PDB entry 6PEV | electron microscopy, 3.20 A resolution | chains E and F of the 12 polymer chains in the assembly

Chain E (and F):
Name: M18 aspartyl aminopeptidase
From: Plasmodium falciparum (isolate NF54)
Notes: chain F of this document is another copy of the same molecule, construct and numbering; everything in this record applies to it too
UniProt: W7K6I8 (W7K6I8_PLAFO); residue numbers follow UniProt; this construct covers 1-570
Amino-acid sequence (570 residues; numbered 1 to 570; the number before each row is that of its first residue):
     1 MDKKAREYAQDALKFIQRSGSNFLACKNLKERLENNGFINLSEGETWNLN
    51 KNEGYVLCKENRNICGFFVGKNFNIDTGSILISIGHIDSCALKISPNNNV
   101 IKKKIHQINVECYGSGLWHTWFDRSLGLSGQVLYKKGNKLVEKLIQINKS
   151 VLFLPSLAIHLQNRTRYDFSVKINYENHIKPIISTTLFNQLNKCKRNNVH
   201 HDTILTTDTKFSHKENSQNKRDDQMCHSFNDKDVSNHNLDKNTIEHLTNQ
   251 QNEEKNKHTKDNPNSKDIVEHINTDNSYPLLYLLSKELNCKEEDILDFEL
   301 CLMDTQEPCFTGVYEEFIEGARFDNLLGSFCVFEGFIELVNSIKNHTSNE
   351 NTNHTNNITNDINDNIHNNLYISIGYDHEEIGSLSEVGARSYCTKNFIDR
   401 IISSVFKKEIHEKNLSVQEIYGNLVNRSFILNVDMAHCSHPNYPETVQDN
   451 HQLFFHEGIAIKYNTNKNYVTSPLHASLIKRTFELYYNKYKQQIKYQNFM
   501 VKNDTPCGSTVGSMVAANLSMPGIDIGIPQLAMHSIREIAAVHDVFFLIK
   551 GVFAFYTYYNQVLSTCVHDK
Unresolved in the structure: 196-271, 348-362, 570
Disulfide bonds: Cys26-Cys58
Ion coordination: Zn2+ site 1: His86, Asp324, Asp434; Zn2+ site 2: Asp324, Asp434

Chain E / chain F interface:
Contacting residue pairs - 99 pairs, chain E then chain F:
  Glu43(E) with Gly422(F); Asn423(F); Val425(F)
  Gly44(E) with Asp76(F); Asn423(F); Asn426(F)
  Glu45(E) with Asn423(F)
  Trp47(E) with Glu419(F)
  Lys59(E) with Val425(F); Ser520(F)
  Glu60(E) with His475(F), salt bridge; Pro522(F)
  Asn61(E) with His568(F)
  Arg62(E) with Ser472(F), hydrogen bond
  Ser95(E) with His451(F); Met500(F)
  Pro96(E) with His451(F); Tyr463(F); Asn498(F)
  Asn97(E) with Asn450(F); His451(F), hydrogen bond (backbone-side chain); Asn498(F)
  Asn99(E) with Asn450(F), hydrogen bond (backbone-side chain)
  Val100(E) with Asn450(F)
  Asn109(E) with Gln448(F); Asn450(F), hydrogen bond; His451(F)
  Val110(E) with Asn503(F), hydrogen bond (backbone-side chain)
  Glu111(E) with Asn464(F); Thr465(F); Met500(F); Asn503(F)
  Cys112(E) with Thr465(F); Asn503(F)
  Tyr113(E) with Thr465(F)
  Gln131(E) with Leu474(F)
  Lys139(E) with Thr565(F)
  Leu140(E) with Arg481(F); Val562(F), hydrophobic; Thr565(F), hydrogen bond (backbone-backbone); Cys566(F); Val567(F), hydrogen bond (backbone-backbone)
  Val141(E) with Val567(F), hydrophobic
  Glu142(E) with Leu474(F); Val567(F), hydrogen bond (backbone-backbone)
  Asn174(E) with Asp504(F), hydrogen bond
  Tyr175(E) with Asn503(F), hydrogen bond (backbone-side chain); Asp504(F)
  Glu176(E) with Gln448(F), hydrogen bond; Lys502(F); Asn503(F); Asp504(F)
  Asp297(E) with Pro473(F); Ser477(F); Lys480(F), salt bridge
  Phe298(E) with Pro473(F)
  Glu299(E) with Ser472(F), hydrogen bond; Pro473(F)
  His378(E) with Lys467(F)
  Ile381(E) with Thr465(F); Asn466(F); Lys467(F)
  Leu384(E) with Ser513(F); Met514(F), hydrophobic; Ala517(F), hydrophobic
  Ser385(E) with Ala516(F); Ala517(F)
  Glu386(E) with Val470(F); His475(F), salt bridge; Ala516(F); Ser520(F); Met521(F); Pro522(F)
  Arg390(E) with Arg390(F); Ala517(F)
  Ser391(E) with Ala517(F); Ser520(F), hydrogen bond
  Tyr392(E) with Lys395(F); Ala517(F), hydrogen bond (backbone-backbone); Asn518(F); Ser520(F)
  Cys393(E) with Ser520(F), hydrogen bond (backbone-side chain)
  Asn396(E) with Gln418(F), hydrogen bond (side chain-backbone); Tyr421(F); Gly422(F), hydrogen bond (side chain-backbone)
  Asp399(E) with Gln418(F)
  Arg400(E) with Gln418(F); Glu419(F), salt bridge; Gly422(F), hydrogen bond (side chain-backbone); Asn423(F)
  Ser403(E) with Ser416(F)
  Ser404(E) with Glu419(F)
  Lys407(E) with Lys413(F); Asn414(F)
  His411(E) with His411(F); Asn414(F)
  Val417(E) with Ser416(F); Gln418(F)
  Gln418(E) with Gln418(F)
Interface residues without a listed pair, chain E (54 interface residues in all): Ser42, Thr46, Lys102, Gly114, Leu133, Asn138, Leu296
Interface residues without a listed pair, chain F (54 interface residues in all): Asp449, Leu478, Leu519, Gly523, Ser564, Asp569

Summary:
The chain E/chain F interface involves 54 residues from each chain; the contacts include 18 hydrogen bonds and
4 salt bridges. Polar pairs include Glu60(E)-His475(F), Asp297(E)-Lys480(F) and Glu386(E)-His475(F). The Zn2+
site 1 is built by His86(E), Asp324(E) and Asp434(E).
Both chains are M18 aspartyl aminopeptidase (Plasmodium falciparum (isolate NF54)). Entry 6PEV (CryoEM
Plasmodium falciparum M18 aspartyl aminopeptidase) was determined by electron microscopy together with 6PEW
from the same study.
